Entry 6DA7 (X-ray diffraction, 1.83 A resolution); this record covers chain A.

== Chain A ==
Name: UbiD-like decarboxylase
Organism: Streptomyces griseochromogenes
Notes: EC 4.1.1.-
Reference sequence: C6ZCR8 (C6ZCR8_9ACTN); residues 1-485 here = UniProt positions 1-485
Chain sequence (501 residues; row label = number of the first residue in the row; numbers below 1 keep their minus sign (Met-15 is residue -15)):
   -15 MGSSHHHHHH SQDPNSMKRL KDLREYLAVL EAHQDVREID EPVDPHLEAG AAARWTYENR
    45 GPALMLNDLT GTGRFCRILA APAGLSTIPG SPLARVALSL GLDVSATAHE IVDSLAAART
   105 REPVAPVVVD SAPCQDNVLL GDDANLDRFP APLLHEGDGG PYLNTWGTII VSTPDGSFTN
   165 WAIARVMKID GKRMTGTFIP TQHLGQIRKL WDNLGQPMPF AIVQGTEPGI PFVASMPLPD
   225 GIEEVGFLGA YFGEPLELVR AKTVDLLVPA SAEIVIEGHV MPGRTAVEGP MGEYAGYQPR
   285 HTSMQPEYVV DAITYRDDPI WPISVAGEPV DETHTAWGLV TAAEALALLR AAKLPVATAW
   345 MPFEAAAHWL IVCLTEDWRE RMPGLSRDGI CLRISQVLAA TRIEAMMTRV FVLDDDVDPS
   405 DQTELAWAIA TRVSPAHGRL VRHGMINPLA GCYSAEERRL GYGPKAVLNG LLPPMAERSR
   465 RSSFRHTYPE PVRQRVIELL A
Not modelled in the structure: -15 to -1, 267-289
Sequence notes: initiating methionine (-15); expression tag (-14 to 0)
Metal / ion sites: Na+: Glu228 (together with EPE)

== Overview ==
Chain A is UbiD-like decarboxylase (Streptomyces griseochromogenes); the structure, Crystal structure of the
TtnD decarboxylase from the tautomycetin biosynthesis pathway of Streptomyces griseochromogenes with apo ...,
was determined by X-ray diffraction (same publication as 6DA6).
